PDB entry 8Q7B | electron microscopy, 2.56 A resolution | chains B and A of the 6 polymer chains in the assembly

# Chain B (and A)
Protein: ATP-binding cassette sub-family G member 2
From: Homo sapiens
Notes: EC 7.6.2.2; chain A of this document is another copy of the same molecule, construct and numbering; everything in this record applies to it too
UniProtKB: Q9UNQ0 (ABCG2_HUMAN); residue numbers follow UniProt; this construct covers 1-655
Sequence (655 residues; each row starts with the number of its first residue):
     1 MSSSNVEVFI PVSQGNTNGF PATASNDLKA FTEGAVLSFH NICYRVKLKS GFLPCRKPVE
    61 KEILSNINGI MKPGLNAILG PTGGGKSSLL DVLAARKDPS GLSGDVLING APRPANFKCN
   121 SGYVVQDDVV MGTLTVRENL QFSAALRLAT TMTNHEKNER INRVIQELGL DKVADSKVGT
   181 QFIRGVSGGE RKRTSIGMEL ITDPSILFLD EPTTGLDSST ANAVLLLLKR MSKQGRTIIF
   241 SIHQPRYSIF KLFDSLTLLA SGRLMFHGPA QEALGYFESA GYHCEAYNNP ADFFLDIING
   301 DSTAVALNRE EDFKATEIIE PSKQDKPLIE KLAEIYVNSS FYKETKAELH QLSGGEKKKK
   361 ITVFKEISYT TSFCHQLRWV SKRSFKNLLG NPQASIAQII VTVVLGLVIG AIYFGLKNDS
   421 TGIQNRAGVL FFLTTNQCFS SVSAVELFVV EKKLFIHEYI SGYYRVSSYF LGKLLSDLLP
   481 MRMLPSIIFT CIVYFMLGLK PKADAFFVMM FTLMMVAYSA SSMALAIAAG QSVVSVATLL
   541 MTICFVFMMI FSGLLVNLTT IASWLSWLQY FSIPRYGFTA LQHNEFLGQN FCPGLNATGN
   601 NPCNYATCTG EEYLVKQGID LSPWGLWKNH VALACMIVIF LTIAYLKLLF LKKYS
Unresolved in the structure: 1-34, 47-60, 302-327, 355-368, 655
Disulfide bonds: C592-C608
Glycans and other covalent adducts: N-acetylglucosamine (NAG) linked to N596
Ligand contacts:
  - BWQ (tert-butyl 3-[(2S,5S,8S)-14-cyclopentyloxy-2-(2-methylpropyl)-4,7-bis(oxidanylidene)-3,6,17-triazatetracyclo[8.7.0.03,8.011,16]heptadeca-1(10),11,13,15-tetraen-5-yl]propanoate), molecule 1: A397, Q398, V401, L405, F431, F432, T435, N436, F439, S440, M549
  - BWQ, molecule 2: L539, T542, I543, V546, M549, L555
UniProt features mapped onto this chain:
  - binding site (ATP): G80 to S87, R184 to E190, E211, H243
  - site (Not glycosylated): N418, N557
  - modified residue: T362 (Phosphothreonine)
  - glycosylation: N596 (N-linked (GlcNAc...) asparagine)
From the paper describing this entry:
  - binding site for BWQ: T435, N436, F439

# Chain B / chain A interface
Disulfides between the chains: C603(B)-C603(A)
Contacting residue pairs (68):
  S218(B) - N299(A)  hydrogen bond
  R246(B) - D292(A)  salt bridge
  R246(B) - D296(A)  salt bridge
  Y247(B) - Y287(A)
  S248(B) - D296(A)
  L274(B) - Y287(A)
  C284(B) - Y287(A)  hydrophobic
  Y287(B) - Y247(A)
  Y287(B) - L274(A)
  Y287(B) - C284(A)  hydrophobic
  Y287(B) - N288(A)
  Y287(B) - N289(A)
  Y287(B) - P290(A)
  N288(B) - Y287(A)
  N289(B) - Y287(A)
  P290(B) - Y287(A)
  D292(B) - R246(A)  salt bridge
  D296(B) - R246(A)  salt bridge
  D296(B) - S248(A)
  N299(B) - S218(A)  hydrogen bond
  V408(B) - F547(A)  hydrophobic
  A411(B) - L565(A)
  I412(B) - I550(A)  hydrophobic
  I412(B) - F551(A)  hydrophobic
  Y413(B) - L555(A)  hydrogen bond (side chain-backbone)
  Y413(B) - V556(A)  hydrophobic
  T421(B) - N557(A)
  T421(B) - T560(A)
  Q424(B) - G553(A)  hydrogen bond (side chain-backbone)
  Q424(B) - L554(A)  hydrogen bond (side chain-backbone)
  Q424(B) - L555(A)
  Q424(B) - N557(A)  hydrogen bond
  Q424(B) - Q617(A)  hydrogen bond
  N425(B) - V556(A)
  N425(B) - N557(A)
  N425(B) - T560(A)  hydrogen bond
  G428(B) - L555(A)
  F431(B) - L555(A)  hydrophobic
  F432(B) - I550(A)  hydrophobic
  I550(B) - I409(A)  hydrophobic
  I550(B) - F432(A)  hydrophobic
  F551(B) - I412(A)  hydrophobic
  G553(B) - Q424(A)  hydrogen bond (backbone-side chain)
  L554(B) - Q424(A)  hydrogen bond (backbone-side chain)
  L554(B) - L555(A)  hydrophobic
  L555(B) - Y413(A)  hydrogen bond (backbone-side chain)
  L555(B) - Q424(A)
  L555(B) - N425(A)
  L555(B) - G428(A)
  L555(B) - F431(A)  hydrophobic
  L555(B) - L554(A)  hydrophobic
  V556(B) - Y413(A)  hydrophobic
  V556(B) - N425(A)
  N557(B) - T421(A)
  N557(B) - Q424(A)  hydrogen bond
  N557(B) - N425(A)
  T560(B) - T421(A)
  T560(B) - N425(A)
  L565(B) - A411(A)
  L565(B) - I412(A)  hydrophobic
  C592(B) - Y605(A)  hydrophobic
  P593(B) - Y605(A)  hydrogen bond (backbone-side chain)
  C603(B) - C603(A)  disulfide
  Y605(B) - C592(A)  hydrophobic
  Y605(B) - P593(A)  hydrogen bond (side chain-backbone)
  Y605(B) - A606(A)
  A606(B) - Y605(A)
  Q617(B) - Q424(A)  hydrogen bond
Other interface residues (no listed pair), chain B (49 interface residues in all): S219, E278, E285, A286, L405, I409, V429, V546, F547, I561, W564
Other interface residues (no listed pair), chain A (49 interface residues in all): S219, E278, E285, A286, L405, V408, V429, V546, I561, W564

# In short
The chain B/chain A interface involves 49 residues from each chain, with 1 disulfide bond, 15 hydrogen bonds
and 4 salt bridges. Polar contacts include R246(B)-D292(A), R246(B)-D296(A) and S218(B)-N299(A). Bound to
chain B: compound BWQ. N-acetylglucosamine is covalently linked to N596(B). From the paper: a binding site for
BWQ at T435(B), N436(B) and F439(B).
Both chains are ATP-binding cassette sub-family G member 2 (Homo sapiens). Entry 8Q7B (ABCG2 in complex with
MZ29 and 5D3 Fab) was determined by electron microscopy, deposited together with 8PXO, 8PY4 and 8QCM.
